PDB entry 6HWE | X-ray diffraction, 2.30 A resolution | chains A and G of the 28 polymer chains in the assembly

[Chain A]
Molecule: Proteasome subunit alpha type-2
From: Saccharomyces cerevisiae S288C
Notes: EC 3.4.25.1
UniProtKB: P23639 (PSA2_YEAST); numbering as in UniProt (aligned over 1-250)
Sequence (250 residues; row label = number of the first residue in the row):
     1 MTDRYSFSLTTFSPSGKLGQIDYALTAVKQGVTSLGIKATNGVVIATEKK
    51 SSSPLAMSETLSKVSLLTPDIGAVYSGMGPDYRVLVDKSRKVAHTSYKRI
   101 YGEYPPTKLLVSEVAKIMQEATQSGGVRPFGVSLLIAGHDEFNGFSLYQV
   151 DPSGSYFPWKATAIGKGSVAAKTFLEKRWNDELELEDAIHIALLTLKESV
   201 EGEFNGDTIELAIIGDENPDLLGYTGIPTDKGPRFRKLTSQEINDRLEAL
UniProt features mapped onto this chain:
  - cross-link: Lys108 (Glycyl lysine isopeptide (Lys-Gly) (interchain with G-Cter in ubiquitin))

[Chain G]
Molecule: Proteasome subunit alpha type-1
From: Saccharomyces cerevisiae S288C
Notes: EC 3.4.25.1
UniProtKB: P21243 (PSA1_YEAST); residues -8 to 243 here correspond to UniProt positions 1-252 (UniProt number = residue number + 9)
Sequence (252 residues; numbered -8 to 243; the number before each row is that of its first residue; numbers below 1 keep their minus sign (Met-8 is residue -8)):
    -8 MSGAAAASAAGYDRHITIFSPEGRLYQVEYAFKATNQTNINSLAVRGKDC
    42 TVVISQKKVPDKLLDPTTVSYIFCISRTIGMVVNGPIPDARNAALRAKAE
    92 AAEFRYKYGYDMPCDVLAKRMANLSQIYTQRAYMRPLGVILTFVSVDEEL
   142 GPSIYKTDPAGYYVGYKATATGPKQQEITTNLENHFKKSKIDHINEESWE
   192 KVVEFAITHMIDALGTEFSKNDLEVGVATKDKFFTLSAENIEERLVAIAE
   242 QD
Unresolved in the structure: -8 to 1, 243
Metal / ion sites: Mg2+: Thr8, Tyr119, Arg122, Met125

[Interface between chain A and chain G]
Residue-residue contacts (65):
  Thr2(A) with Tyr124(G)
  Asp3(A) with Tyr124(G)
  Tyr5(A) with Ile7(G); Ala123(G), hydrophobic; Tyr124(G), hydrophobic
  Leu9(A) with Ala123(G), hydrophobic
  Gln20(A) with Ile9(G); Phe10(G), hydrogen bond (side chain-backbone)
  Tyr23(A) with Phe10(G), hydrophobic; Ser11(G); Pro12(G), hydrophobic; Gly14(G)
  Ala24(A) with Phe10(G), hydrophobic
  Thr26(A) with Pro12(G); Glu13(G)
  Ala27(A) with Gly14(G)
  Ser52(A) with Tyr153(G), hydrogen bond
  Pro54(A) with Lys158(G); Glu174(G)
  Leu55(A) with Tyr157(G); Lys158(G), hydrogen bond (backbone-backbone); Ala159(G); Thr170(G); Glu174(G); Phe177(G), hydrophobic
  Ala56(A) with Gly156(G); Tyr157(G), hydrophobic
  Met57(A) with Arg37(G); Val155(G); Gly156(G), hydrogen bond (backbone-backbone); Tyr157(G); Lys158(G)
  Thr60(A) with Tyr146(G); Val155(G); Gly156(G), hydrogen bond (side chain-backbone)
  Leu61(A) with Tyr153(G), hydrophobic
  Met78(A) with Phe10(G), hydrophobic; Leu16(G), hydrophobic
  Pro80(A) with Gln117(G); Ala151(G); Gly152(G); Tyr153(G)
  Asp81(A) with Gln117(G)
  Arg83(A) with Ala113(G), hydrogen bond (side chain-backbone); Asn114(G); Gly152(G), hydrogen bond (side chain-backbone); Tyr154(G)
  Val84(A) with Asn114(G); Gln117(G)
  Asp87(A) with Lys110(G), salt bridge; Asn114(G)
  Ala121(A) with Gln121(G)
  Gly126(A) with Arg122(G); Ala123(G), hydrogen bond (backbone-backbone)
  Val127(A) with Gln121(G); Arg122(G)
  Arg128(A) with Thr8(G); Phe10(G); Leu16(G); Thr120(G), hydrogen bond (side chain-backbone); Gln121(G), hydrogen bond (backbone-backbone)
  Pro129(A) with Phe10(G); Gln121(G)
  Phe130(A) with Gln121(G)
  Gly131(A) with Phe10(G)
Interface residues without a listed pair, chain A (31 interface residues in all): Gln30, Ser53
Interface residues without a listed pair, chain G (34 interface residues in all): Thr160, Leu173

[Overview]
31 residues of chain A face 34 of chain G across their interface, with 10 hydrogen bonds and 1 salt bridge.
Among the polar pairs are Asp87(A)-Lys110(G), Gln20(A)-Phe10(G) and Ser52(A)-Tyr153(G). The Mg2+ site is built
by Thr8(G), Tyr119(G), Arg122(G) and Met125(G).
Here chain A is Proteasome subunit alpha type-2 and chain G is Proteasome subunit alpha type-1, both from
Saccharomyces cerevisiae S288C. Entry 6HWE (Yeast 20S proteasome beta2-G45A mutant in complex with
carfilzomib) was determined by X-ray diffraction (same publication as 6HTB, 6HTC, 6HTD, 6HTP, 6HTR, 6HUB and
30 further entries).
